PDB entry 6KR1 | X-ray diffraction, 2.00 A resolution | chains A and L of the 3 polymer chains in the assembly

# Chain A (and L)
Name: ATP-dependent protease subunit HslV
Source organism: Staphylococcus aureus (strain Mu50 / ATCC 700699)
Notes: EC 3.4.25.2; chain L of this document is another copy of the same molecule, construct and numbering; everything in this record applies to it too
UniProtKB: P65796 (HSLV_STAAM); residues 1-181 here = UniProt positions 1-181
Chain sequence (191 residues; row label = number of the first residue in the row; numbers below 1 keep their minus sign (Met-9 is residue -9)):
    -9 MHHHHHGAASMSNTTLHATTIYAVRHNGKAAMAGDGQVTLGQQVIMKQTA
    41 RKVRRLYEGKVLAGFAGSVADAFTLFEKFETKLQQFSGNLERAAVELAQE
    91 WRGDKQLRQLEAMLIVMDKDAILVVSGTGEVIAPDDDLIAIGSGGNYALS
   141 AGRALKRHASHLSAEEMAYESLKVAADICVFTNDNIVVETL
Unresolved in the structure: -9 to 5 (chain L: -9 to 8)
Sequence notes: expression tag (-9 to 0)
Swiss-Prot annotation at these positions:
  - active site: Thr9
  - binding site (Na(+)): Ala166, Cys169, Thr172
Reported in the primary citation:
  - self-association interface (contacts with another copy of this molecule); pairs are residue here / residue on that copy: Leu6-Thr118
  - conformationally variable residues (loop rearrangement, order/disorder transition): Leu6 to Ala8, Gln27 to Thr39
  - mutagenesis - S2A, H7A: decreased catalytic activity
  - mutagenesis - T4A/T5A: unchanged catalytic activity
  - catalytic residues: Thr9
  - mutagenesis - T9A: abolished catalytic activity
  - catalytic residues: Asp25, Lys42, Ser133 (by similarity / conservation)

# Interface between chain A and chain L
Pairs across the interface (25):
  Thr29(A) with Val170(L)
  Gln32(A) with Val170(L); Phe171(L)
  Gln33(A) with Ile168(L); Cys169(L); Val170(L), hydrogen bond (backbone-backbone); Phe171(L)
  Val34(A) with Tyr137(L); Ile168(L)
  Ile35(A) with Asp167(L); Ile168(L), hydrogen bond (backbone-backbone); Cys169(L); Val170(L), hydrophobic
  Gln38(A) with Asp167(L)
  Tyr137(A) with Val34(L)
  Asp167(A) with Ile35(L); Gln38(L), hydrogen bond (backbone-side chain)
  Ile168(A) with Gln33(L); Val34(L); Ile35(L), hydrogen bond (backbone-backbone)
  Cys169(A) with Ile35(L)
  Val170(A) with Gln27(L); Gln33(L); Ile35(L), hydrophobic; Val170(L), hydrophobic
Other interface residues (no listed pair), chain A (14 interface residues in all): Gln27, Ala166, Phe171
Other interface residues (no listed pair), chain L (13 interface residues in all): Thr29, Ala166

# Overview
The interface between chain A and chain L involves 14 residues on one side and 13 on the other, with 4
hydrogen bonds. Among the polar pairs are Asp167(A)-Gln38(L), Gln33(A)-Val170(L) and Ile35(A)-Ile168(L). From
the paper: catalytic residues Thr9(A), Asp25(A) and Lys42(A) among others; S2A and H7A of chain A reduce
catalytic activity; 4 substitutions were tested in all.
Both chains are ATP-dependent protease subunit HslV (Staphylococcus aureus (strain Mu50 / ATCC 700699)). Entry
6KR1 (ATP dependent protease HslV from Staphylococcus aureus) was determined by X-ray diffraction, deposited
together with 6KUI and 6KWW.
